PDB entry 5XVO | X-ray diffraction, 3.10 A resolution | chains E and Q of the 10 polymer chains in the assembly

== Chain E ==
Name: CRISPR-associated endoribonuclease Cas2
Source organism: Enterococcus faecalis TX0027
Notes: EC 3.1.-.-
UniProtKB: E6GPD6 (E6GPD6_ENTFL); numbering as in UniProt (aligned over 1-109)
Chain sequence (109 residues; row label = number of the first residue in the row):
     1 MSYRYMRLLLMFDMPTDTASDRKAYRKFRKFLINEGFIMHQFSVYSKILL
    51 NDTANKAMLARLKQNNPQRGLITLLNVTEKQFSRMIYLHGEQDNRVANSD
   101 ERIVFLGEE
Disordered / not traced: 1-2, 109
Bound ions: Mg2+: Phe-12, Asp-13, Ser-43 (shared with 1 residue of chain R)
From the paper describing this entry:
  - binding site for the 46-nt DNA strand (chain Q): Thr-78, Lys-80, Gln-81, Arg-84

== Chain Q ==
Molecule: 46-nt DNA strand
Sequence (46 nucleotides; numbered 1 to 46; the number before each row is that of its first residue):
     1 CCGAGGTTTTGGTACCATTCTAAACAACATGACTCTAAAACCTCGG

== Interface between chain E and chain Q ==
Contacting residue pairs - 6 pairs, chain E then chain Q:
  Arg-4(E) with DA27(Q), base contact
  Met-6(E) with DA26(Q), phosphate contact
  Asp-52(E) with DC28(Q), hydrogen bond to the base
  Thr-78(E) with DC25(Q), hydrogen bond to the phosphate; DA26(Q), phosphate contact
  Lys-80(E) with DC25(Q), phosphate contact
Other interface residues (no listed pair), chain E (8 interface residues in all): Thr-53, Lys-56, Gln-81
Other interface residues (no listed pair), chain Q (5 interface residues in all): DA29

== In short ==
8 residues of chain E face 5 of chain Q across their interface, with 2 hydrogen bonds. Among the polar pairs
are Asp-52(E)/DC28(Q) and Thr-78(E)/DC25(Q). Phe-12(E), Asp-13(E) and Ser-43(E) form the Mg2+ site. From the
paper: a binding site for the 46-nt DNA strand (chain Q) at Thr-78(E), Lys-80(E) and Gln-81(E) among others.
Chain E is CRISPR-associated endoribonuclease Cas2 (Enterococcus faecalis TX0027) and chain Q is a 46-nt DNA
strand; the structure, E. fae Cas1-Cas2/prespacer/target ternary complex revealing DNA sampling and
half-integration states, was determined by X-ray diffraction (same publication as 5XVN and 5XVP).
